8VWU - chains B and J of the 10 polymer chains in the assembly; structure by electron microscopy, 3.00 A resolution.

# Chain B
Molecule: Histone H4
From: Homo sapiens
Reference sequence: P62805 (H4_HUMAN); residues 1-102 here correspond to UniProt positions 2-103 (UniProt number = residue number + 1)
Sequence (102 residues; numbered 1 to 102; the number before each row is that of its first residue):
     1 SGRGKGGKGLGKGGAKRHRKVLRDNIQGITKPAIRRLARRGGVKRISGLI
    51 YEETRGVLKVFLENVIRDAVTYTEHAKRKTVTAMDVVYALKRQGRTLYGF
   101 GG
Disordered / not traced: 1-21
Curated features (UniProtKB/Swiss-Prot):
  - DNA-binding region: Lys-16 to Lys-20
  - modified residue: Ser-1 (N-acetylserine), Arg-3 (Asymmetric dimethylarginine), Lys-5 (N6-(2-hydroxyisobutyryl)lysine), Lys-8 (N6-(2-hydroxyisobutyryl)lysine), Lys-12 (N6-(2-hydroxyisobutyryl)lysine), Lys-16 (N6-(2-hydroxyisobutyryl)lysine), Lys-20 (N6,N6,N6-trimethyllysine), Lys-31 (N6-(2-hydroxyisobutyryl)lysine), Lys-44 (N6-(2-hydroxyisobutyryl)lysine), Ser-47 (Phosphoserine), Tyr-51 (Phosphotyrosine), Lys-59 (N6-(2-hydroxyisobutyryl)lysine), Lys-77 (N6-(2-hydroxyisobutyryl)lysine), Lys-79 (N6-(2-hydroxyisobutyryl)lysine), Thr-80 (Phosphothreonine), Tyr-88 (Phosphotyrosine), Lys-91 (N6-(2-hydroxyisobutyryl)lysine)
  - cross-link (Glycyl lysine isopeptide (Lys-Gly)): Lys-12 (interchain with G-Cter in SUMO2), Lys-20 (interchain with G-Cter in SUMO2), Lys-31 (interchain with G-Cter in SUMO2), Lys-59 (interchain with G-Cter in SUMO2), Lys-79 (interchain with G-Cter in SUMO2), Lys-91 (interchain with G-Cter in SUMO2)

# Chain J
Molecule: 601 J strand (non-damaged strand)
Sequence (147 nucleotides; row label = number of the first residue in the row):
     1 ATCGGATGTATATATCTGACACGTGCCTGGAGACTAGGGAGTAATCCCCT
    51 TGGCGGTTAAAACGCGGGGGACAGCGCGTACGTGCGTTTAAGCGGTGCTA
   101 GAGCTGTCTACGACCAATTGAGCGGCCTCGGCACCGGGATTCTCGAT

# How chain B and chain J interact
Pairs across the interface (12; chain B residue first):
  Arg-35(B) / DG82(J)  salt bridge to the phosphate
  Arg-39(B) / DG82(J)  sugar contact
  Arg-45(B) / DC81(J)  hydrogen bond to the sugar
  Arg-45(B) / DG82(J)  phosphate contact
  Ile-46(B) / DC81(J)  sugar contact
  Ile-46(B) / DG82(J)  hydrogen bond to the phosphate
  Ser-47(B) / DC81(J)  phosphate contact
  Gly-48(B) / DC81(J)  hydrogen bond to the phosphate
  Arg-78(B) / DA102(J)  phosphate contact
  Lys-79(B) / DG101(J)  phosphate contact
  Lys-79(B) / DA102(J)  hydrogen bond to the phosphate
  Thr-80(B) / DA102(J)  hydrogen bond to the phosphate
Other interface residues (no listed pair), chain B (11 interface residues in all): Lys-44, Lys-77
Other interface residues (no listed pair), chain J (5 interface residues in all): DG103

# Overview
Chain B and chain J form an interface of 11 and 5 residues respectively, with 5 hydrogen bonds and 1 salt
bridge. Polar contacts include Arg-45(B)/DC81(J), Ile-46(B)/DG82(J) and Gly-48(B)/DC81(J). UniProt lists a
DNA-binding region on chain B.
Chain B is Histone H4 (Homo sapiens) and chain J is 601 J strand (non-damaged strand); the structure,
Nucleosome containing 8oxoG at SHL4, was determined by electron microscopy together with 8VWS, 8VWT and 8VWV
from the same study.
